Entry 6CST (X-ray diffraction, 2.00 A resolution); this record covers chains A and C of the 6 polymer chains in the assembly.

[Chain A]
Protein: DNA polymerase kappa
Source organism: Homo sapiens
Notes: EC 2.7.7.7
UniProt: Q9UBT6 (POLK_HUMAN); residues 1-526 here = UniProt positions 1-526
Chain sequence (551 residues; numbered -24 to 526; the number before each row is that of its first residue; numbers below 1 keep their minus sign (Met-24 is residue -24)):
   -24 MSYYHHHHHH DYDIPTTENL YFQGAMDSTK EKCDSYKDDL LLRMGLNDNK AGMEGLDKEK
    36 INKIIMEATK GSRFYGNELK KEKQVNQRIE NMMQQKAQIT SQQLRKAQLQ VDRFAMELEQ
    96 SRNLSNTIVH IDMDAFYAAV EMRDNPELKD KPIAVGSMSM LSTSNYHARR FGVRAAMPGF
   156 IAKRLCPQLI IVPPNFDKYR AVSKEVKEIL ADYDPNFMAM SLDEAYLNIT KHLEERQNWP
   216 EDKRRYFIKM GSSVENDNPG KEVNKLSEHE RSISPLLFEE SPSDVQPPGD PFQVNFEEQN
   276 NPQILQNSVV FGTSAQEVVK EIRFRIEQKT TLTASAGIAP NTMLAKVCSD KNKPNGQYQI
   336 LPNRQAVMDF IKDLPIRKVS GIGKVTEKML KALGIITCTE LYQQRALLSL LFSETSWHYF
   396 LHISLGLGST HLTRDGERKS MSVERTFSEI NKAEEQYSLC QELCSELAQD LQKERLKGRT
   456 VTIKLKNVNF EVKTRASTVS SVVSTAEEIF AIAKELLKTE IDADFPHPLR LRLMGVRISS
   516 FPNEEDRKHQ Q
Not modelled in the structure: -24 to 15, 225-281, 519-526
Construct notes: initiating methionine (-24); expression tag (-23 to 0)
Bound ions: Mg2+ site 1: Asp107, Met108, Asp198 (together with DZ4); Mg2+ site 2: Asp107, Asp198, Glu199 (together with DZ4)
Ligand contacts: DZ4 (2'-deoxy-5'-O-[(R)-hydroxy{[(R)-hydroxy(phosphonooxy)phosphoryl]amino}phosphoryl]adenosine): Lys25, Ala26, Asp107, Met108, Asp109, Ala110, Phe111, Tyr112, Ser137, Thr138, Tyr141, Arg144, Ala150, Ala151, Asp198, Lys328
Curated features (UniProtKB/Swiss-Prot):
  - binding site (Mg(2+)): Asp107, Asp198, Glu199
  - mutagenesis: Asp198 (D198A: Loss of DNA polymerase activity; when associated with A-199), Glu199 (E199A: Loss of DNA polymerase activity; when associated with D-198)
Reported in the primary citation:
  - binding site for DZ4: Lys25, Asp107, Arg149, Glu199, Asp325
  - binding site for the 13-nt DNA strand: Arg18
  - mutagenesis - R18A: unchanged catalytic activity on undamaged DNA substrate
  - mutagenesis - R18A: decreased catalytic activity on BP-dG bypass
  - mutagenesis - K25A (20-fold): decreased catalytic activity on normal DNA
  - mutagenesis - K25A (100-fold): decreased catalytic activity on BP-dG adducted DNA
  - mutagenesis - R149A (9 fold): decreased catalytic activity
  - catalytic residues: Lys25 (proposed by the authors, not directly observed)
  - conformationally variable residues (loop rearrangement, order/disorder transition, side-chain flip): Leu16 to Lys35, Arg149

[Chain C]
Molecule: 9-nt DNA strand
Sequence (9 nucleotides; numbered 5 to 13; the number before each row is that of its first residue):
     5 ATACATACC

[How chain A and chain C interact]
Pairs across the interface - 29 pairs, chain A then chain C:
  Gln59(A) with DT10(C), phosphate contact
  Val60(A) with DT10(C), phosphate contact
  Arg63(A) with DT10(C), sugar contact
  Ser196(A) with DC13(C), hydrogen bond to the phosphate
  Asp198(A) with DC13(C), phosphate contact
  Glu199(A) with DC13(C), sugar contact
  Lys321(A) with DC13(C), salt bridge to the phosphate
  Val354(A) with DC12(C), phosphate contact
  Ser355(A) with DC12(C), phosphate contact
  Gly356(A) with DA11(C), phosphate contact; DC12(C), hydrogen bond to the phosphate
  Ile357(A) with DC12(C), phosphate contact
  Gly358(A) with DA11(C), hydrogen bond to the phosphate; DC12(C), phosphate contact
  Lys359(A) with DA11(C), hydrogen bond to the phosphate
  Val360(A) with DT10(C), phosphate contact; DA11(C), hydrogen bond to the phosphate
  Thr361(A) with DT10(C), phosphate contact; DA11(C), hydrogen bond to the phosphate
  Arg454(A) with DA5(C), salt bridge to the phosphate
  Lys468(A) with DC8(C), phosphate contact
  Thr469(A) with DA7(C), sugar contact; DC8(C), hydrogen bond to the phosphate
  Arg470(A) with DA7(C), phosphate contact; DC8(C), salt bridge to the phosphate
  Ala471(A) with DA7(C), hydrogen bond to the phosphate
  Ser472(A) with DT6(C), phosphate contact
  Thr473(A) with DA5(C), sugar contact; DT6(C), hydrogen bond to the phosphate
Other interface residues (no listed pair), chain A (25 interface residues in all): Lys56, Thr455, Val467
Other interface residues (no listed pair), chain C (9 interface residues in all): DA9

[Overview]
25 residues of chain A face 9 of chain C across their interface; the contacts include 9 hydrogen bonds and 3
salt bridges. Polar pairs include Ser196(A)-DC13(C), Gly356(A)-DC12(C) and Gly358(A)-DA11(C). From the paper:
the catalytic residue Lys25(A); R18A of chain A reduces catalytic activity on BP-dG bypass; 3 substitutions
were tested in all.
Chain A is DNA polymerase kappa (Homo sapiens) and chain C is a 9-nt DNA strand; the structure, Structure of
human DNA polymerase kappa with DNA, was determined by X-ray diffraction.
